PDB entry 1I0A | X-ray diffraction, 2.50 A resolution | chains C and D of the 4 polymer chains in the assembly

Chain C (and D):
Name: Delta crystallin I
From: Meleagris gallopavo
Notes: EC 4.3.2.1; chain D of this document is another copy of the same molecule, construct and numbering; everything in this record applies to it too
UniProt: Q7SIE0 (Q7SIE0_MELGA); residues 1-466 here = UniProt positions 1-466
Amino-acid sequence (466 residues; row label = number of the first residue in the row):
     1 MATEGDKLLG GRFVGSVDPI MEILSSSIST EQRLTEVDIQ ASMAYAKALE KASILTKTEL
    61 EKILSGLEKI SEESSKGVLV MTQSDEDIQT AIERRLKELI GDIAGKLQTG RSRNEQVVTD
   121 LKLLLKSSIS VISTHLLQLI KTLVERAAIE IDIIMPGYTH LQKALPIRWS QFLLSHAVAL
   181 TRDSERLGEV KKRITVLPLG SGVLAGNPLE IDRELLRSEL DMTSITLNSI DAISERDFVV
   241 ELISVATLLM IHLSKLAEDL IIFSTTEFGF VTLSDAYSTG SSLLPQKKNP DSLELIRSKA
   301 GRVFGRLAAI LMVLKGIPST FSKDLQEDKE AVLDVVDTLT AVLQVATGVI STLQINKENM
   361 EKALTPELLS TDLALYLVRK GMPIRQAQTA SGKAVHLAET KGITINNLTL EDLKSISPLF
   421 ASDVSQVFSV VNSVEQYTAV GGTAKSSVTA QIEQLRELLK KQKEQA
Disordered / not traced: 1-17, 463-466 (chain D: 1-19, 463-466)

Chain C / chain D interface:
Residue-residue contacts - 65 pairs, chain C then chain D:
  Tyr-158(C) / Glu-267(D)  hydrogen bond
  Thr-159(C) / Lys-287(D)  hydrogen bond
  Thr-159(C) / Asn-289(D)
  His-160(C) / Asn-289(D)
  His-160(C) / Pro-290(D)
  His-160(C) / Glu-294(D)  salt bridge
  Leu-161(C) / Ile-261(D)  hydrophobic
  Leu-161(C) / Thr-265(D)
  Gln-162(C) / Ser-264(D)
  Gln-162(C) / Thr-265(D)
  Gln-162(C) / Gln-286(D)
  Gln-162(C) / Lys-287(D)
  Gln-162(C) / Lys-288(D)
  Gln-162(C) / Asn-289(D)
  Lys-163(C) / Thr-266(D)
  Lys-163(C) / Glu-267(D)
  Lys-163(C) / Leu-284(D)
  Lys-163(C) / Lys-287(D)
  Ala-164(C) / Leu-284(D)
  Ala-164(C) / Lys-287(D)
  Glu-258(C) / Glu-258(D)
  Ile-261(C) / Leu-161(D)  hydrophobic
  Ser-264(C) / Gln-162(D)  hydrogen bond (backbone-side chain)
  Thr-265(C) / Leu-161(D)
  Thr-265(C) / Gln-162(D)
  Glu-267(C) / Tyr-158(D)  hydrogen bond
  Glu-267(C) / Lys-163(D)
  Glu-267(C) / Glu-267(D)
  Glu-267(C) / Phe-268(D)
  Phe-268(C) / Thr-265(D)
  Phe-268(C) / Glu-267(D)
  Leu-283(C) / Ser-370(D)  hydrogen bond (backbone-side chain)
  Leu-283(C) / Thr-371(D)
  Leu-283(C) / Gln-388(D)
  Leu-283(C) / Val-395(D)
  Leu-284(C) / Ala-164(D)
  Leu-284(C) / Glu-367(D)
  Leu-284(C) / Ser-370(D)
  Pro-285(C) / Glu-399(D)
  Gln-286(C) / Lys-163(D)
  Gln-286(C) / Glu-367(D)  hydrogen bond
  Lys-287(C) / Thr-159(D)  hydrogen bond
  Lys-287(C) / Gln-162(D)  hydrogen bond (side chain-backbone)
  Lys-287(C) / Lys-163(D)
  Lys-288(C) / Gln-162(D)
  Asn-289(C) / His-160(D)
  Asn-289(C) / Gln-162(D)
  Pro-290(C) / His-160(D)
  Glu-294(C) / His-160(D)  salt bridge
  Phe-304(C) / Phe-304(D)  hydrophobic
  Leu-311(C) / Met-312(D)
  Met-312(C) / Leu-311(D)
  Met-312(C) / Met-312(D)  hydrophobic
  Met-312(C) / Lys-315(D)  hydrogen bond (backbone-side chain)
  Val-313(C) / Lys-315(D)  hydrogen bond (backbone-side chain)
  Lys-315(C) / Met-312(D)  hydrogen bond (side chain-backbone)
  Lys-315(C) / Val-313(D)  hydrogen bond (side chain-backbone)
  Lys-315(C) / Lys-315(D)  hydrogen bond (side chain-backbone)
  Glu-367(C) / Leu-284(D)
  Glu-367(C) / Gln-286(D)
  Ser-370(C) / Leu-283(D)  hydrogen bond (side chain-backbone)
  Thr-371(C) / Leu-283(D)
  Gln-388(C) / Leu-283(D)
  Val-395(C) / Ser-282(D)
  Glu-399(C) / Pro-285(D)
Interface residues without a listed pair, chain C (40 interface residues in all): Ile-262, Thr-266, Ser-282, Asp-291, Ile-317, Leu-368, Ser-391
Interface residues without a listed pair, chain D (41 interface residues in all): Ile-262, Asp-291, Ile-317, Leu-368, Ser-391, Gly-392

Summary:
The interface between chain C and chain D involves 40 residues on one side and 41 on the other, with 14
hydrogen bonds and 2 salt bridges. Among the polar pairs are His-160(C)/Glu-294(D), Tyr-158(C)/Glu-267(D) and
Thr-159(C)/Lys-287(D).
Both chains are Delta crystallin I (Meleagris gallopavo). Entry 1I0A (Crystal structure of wild type turkey
delta 1 crystallin (eye lens protein)) was determined by X-ray diffraction (same publication as 1HY0 and
1HY1).
